6A38 - chains B and C of the 4 polymer chains in the assembly; structure by X-ray diffraction, 2.69 A resolution.

# Chain B
Protein: Ran-specific GTPase-activating protein 1
Source organism: Saccharomyces cerevisiae
Notes: fragment: Ran Binding Domain
UniProtKB: P41920 (YRB1_YEAST); numbering as in UniProt (aligned over 62-201)
Chain sequence (143 residues; each row starts with the number of its first residue):
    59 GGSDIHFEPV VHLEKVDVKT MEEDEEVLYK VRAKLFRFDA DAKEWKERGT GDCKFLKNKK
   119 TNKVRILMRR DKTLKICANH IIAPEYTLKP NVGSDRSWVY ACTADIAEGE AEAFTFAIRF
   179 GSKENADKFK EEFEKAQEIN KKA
Not modelled in the structure: 59-63, 70-77, 201
Differences from the reference sequence: expression tag (59-61)

# Chain C
Protein: Exportin-1
Source organism: Saccharomyces cerevisiae
Notes: fragment: lacking C-terminal inhibitory tail and H9 loop
UniProtKB: P30822 (XPO1_YEAST); numbering as in UniProt; present here: 1-376, 414-440, 462-1058
Chain sequence (1003 residues; each row starts with the number of its first residue; note: 58 numbers in that range are skipped by the numbering (no residue carries them; nothing is unmodelled there); numbers below 1 keep their minus sign (Gly-2 is residue -2)):
    -2 GGSMEGILDF SNDLDIALLD QVVSTFYQGS GVQQKQAQEI LTKFQDNPDA WQKADQILQF
    58 STNPQSKFIA LSILDKLITR KWKLLPNDHR IGIRNFVVGM IISMCQDDEV FKTQKNLINK
   118 SDLTLVQILK QEWPQNWPEF IPELIGSSSS SVNVCENNMI VLKLLSEEVF DFSAEQMTQA
   178 KALHLKNSMS KEFEQIFKLC FQVLEQGSSS SLIVATLESL LRYLHWIPYR YIYETNILEL
   238 LSTKFMTSPD TRAITLKCLT EVSNLKIPQD NDLIKRQTVL FFQNTLQQIA TSVMPVTADL
   298 KATYANANGN DQSFLQDLAM FLTTYLARNR ALLESDESLR ELLLNAHQYL IQLSKIEERE
   358 LFKTTLDYWH NLVADLFYE
   414 PLKKHIYEEI CSQLRLVIIE NMVRPEE
   462 IQLYKSEREV LVYLTHLNVI DTEEIMISKL ARQIDGSEWS WHNINTLSWA IGSISGTMSE
   522 DTEKRFVVTV IKDLLGLCEQ KRGKDNKAVV ASDIMYVVGQ YPRFLKAHWN FLRTVILKLF
   582 EFMHETHEGV QDMACDTFIK IVQKCKYHFV IQQPRESEPF IQTIIRDIQK TTADLQPQQV
   642 HTFYKACGII ISEERSVAER NRLLSDLMQL PNMAWDTIVE QSTANPTLLL DSETVKIIAN
   702 IIKTNVAVCT SMGADFYPQL GHIYYNMLQL YRAVSSMISA QVAAEGLIAT KTPKVRGLRT
   762 IKKEILKLVE TYISKARNLD DVVKVLVEPL LNAVLEDYMN NVPDARDAEV LNCMTTVVEK
   822 VGHMIPQGVI LILQSVFECT LDMINKDFTE YPEHRVEFYK LLKVINEKSF AAFLELPPAA
   882 FKLFVDAICW AFKHNNRDVE VNGLQIALDL VKNIERMGNV PFANEFHKNY FFIFVSETFF
   942 VLTDSDHKSG FSKQALLLMK LISLVYDNKI SVPLYQEAEV PQGTSNQVYL SQYLANMLSN
  1002 AFPHLTSEQI ASFLSALTKQ CKDLVVFKGT LRDFLVQIKE VGGDPTDYLF AEDKENA
Not modelled in the structure: -2, 1053-1058
Differences from the reference sequence: expression tag (-2 to 0); engineered mutation Gly537 (Asp in P30822), Cys539 (Thr in P30822), Glu540 (Val in P30822), Gln541 (Lys in P30822), Cys1022 (Tyr in P30822)
Metal / ion sites: Na+: Tyr465, Trp510, Tyr557

# How chain B and chain C interact
Residue-residue contacts (7):
  Val150(B) - Ile749(C)  hydrophobic
  Val150(B) - Thr753(C)
  Val150(B) - Pro754(C)
  Gly151(B) - Lys752(C)
  Gly151(B) - Arg757(C)  hydrogen bond (backbone-side chain)
  Ser152(B) - Pro754(C)
  Asp153(B) - Pro754(C)

# Summary
4 residues of chain B face 5 of chain C across their interface; the contacts include 1 hydrogen bond. Its one
hydrogen-bonded contact is Gly151(B)-Arg757(C). The Na+ site is built by Tyr465(C), Trp510(C) and Tyr557(C).
Here chain B is Ran-specific GTPase-activating protein 1 and chain C is Exportin-1, both from Saccharomyces
cerevisiae. Entry 6A38 (MVM NS2 NES in complex with CRM1-Ran-RanBP1) was determined by X-ray diffraction
together with 9VM1, 6A3A, 6A3B, 6A3C and 6A3E from the same study.
